PDB entry 9GUW | electron microscopy, 3.10 A resolution | chains A and L of the 30 polymer chains in the assembly

== Chain A ==
Molecule: 16S ribosomal RNA
From: Escherichia coli K-12
Sequence (1541 nucleotides; numbered 1 to 1541; the number before each row is that of its first residue):
     1 AAAUUGAAGAGUUUGAUCAUGGCUCAGAUUGAACGCUGGCGGCAGGCCUA
    51 ACACAUGCAAGUCGAACGGUAACAGGAAGAAGCUUGCUUCUUUGCUGACG
   101 AGUGGCGGACGGGUGAGUAAUGUCUGGGAAACUGCCUGAUGGAGGGGGAU
   151 AACUACUGGAAACGGUAGCUAAUACCGCAUAACGUCGCAAGACCAAAGAG
   201 GGGUACCUUCGGGCCUCUUGCCAUCGGAUGUGCCCAGAUGGGAUUAGCUA
   251 GUAGGUGGGGUAACGGCUCACCUAGGCGACGAUCCCUAGCUGGUCUGAGA
   301 GGAUGACCAGCCACACUGGAACUGAGACACGGUCCAGACUCCUACGGGAG
   351 GCAGCAGUGGGGAAUAUUGCACAAUGGGCGCAAGCCUGAUGCAGCCAUGC
   401 CGCGUGUAUGAAGAAGGCCUUCGGGUUGUAAAGUACUUUCAGCGGGGAGG
   451 AAGGGAGUAAAGUUAAUACCUUUGCUCAUUGACGUUACCCGCAGAAGAAG
   501 CACCGGCUAACUCCGUGCCAGCAGCCXCGGUAAUACGGAGGGUGCAAGCG
   551 UUAAUCGGAAUUACUGGGCGUAAAGCGCACGCAGGCGGUUUGUUAAGUCA
   601 GAUGUGAAAUCCCCGGGCUCAACCUGGGAACUGCAUCUGAUACUGGCAAG
   651 CUUGAGUCUCGUAGAGGGGGGUAGAAUUCCAGGUGUAGCGGUGAAAUGCG
   701 UAGAGAUCUGGAGGAAUACCGGUGGCGAAGGCGGCCCCCUGGACGAAGAC
   751 UGACGCUCAGGUGCGAAAGCGUGGGGAGCAAACAGGAUUAGAUACCCUGG
   801 UAGUCCACGCCGUAAACGAUGUCGACUUGGAGGUUGUGCCCUUGAGGCGU
   851 GGCUUCCGGAGCUAACGCGUUAAGUCGACCGCCUGGGGAGUACGGCCGCA
   901 AGGUUAAAACUCAAAUGAAUUGACGGGGGCCCGCACAAGCGGUGGAGCAU
   951 GUGGUUUAAUUCGAUGXAACGCGAAGAACCUUACCUGGUCUUGACAUCCA
  1001 CGGAAGUUUUCAGAGAUGAGAAUGUGCCUUCGGGAACCGUGAGACAGGUG
  1051 CUGCAUGGCUGUCGUCAGCUCGUGUUGUGAAAUGUUGGGUUAAGUCCCGC
  1101 AACGAGCGCAACCCUUAUCCUUUGUUGCCAGCGGUCCGGCCGGGAACUCA
  1151 AAGGAGACUGCCAGUGAUAAACUGGAGGAAGGUGGGGAUGACGUCAAGUC
  1201 AUCAUGGCCCUUACGACCAGGGCUACACACGUGCUACAAUGGCGCAUACA
  1251 AAGAGAAGCGACCUCGCGAGAGCAAGCGGACCUCAUAAAGUGCGUCGUAG
  1301 UCCGGAUUGGAGUCUGCAACUCGACUCCAUGAAGUCGGAAUCGCUAGUAA
  1351 UCGUGGAUCAGAAUGCCACGGUGAAUACGUUCCCGGGCCUUGUACACACC
  1401 GCCCGUXACACCAUGGGAGUGGGUUGCAAAAGAAGUAGGUAGCUUAACCU
  1451 UCGGGAGGGCGCUUACCACUUUGUGAUUCAUGACUGGGGUGAAGUCGUAA
  1501 CAAGGUAACCGUAGGGGAACCUGCGGUUGGAUCACCUCCUU
Not modelled in the structure: 1401-1407, 1495-1501, 1541
Modified positions: PSU (pseudouridine-5'-monophosphate) at position 516, G7M (N7-methyl-guanosine-5'-monophosphate) at position 527, 2MG (2N-methylguanosine-5'-monophosphate) at position 966, 5MC (5-methylcytidine-5'-monophosphate) at position 967, 2MG (2N-methylguanosine-5'-monophosphate) at position 1207, 4OC (4n,o2'-methylcytidine-5'-monophosphate) at position 1402, 5MC (5-methylcytidine-5'-monophosphate) at position 1407, UR3 (3-methyluridine-5'-monophoshate) at position 1498, 2MG (2N-methylguanosine-5'-monophosphate) at position 1516, MA6 (6N-dimethyladenosine-5'-monophoshate) at position 1518, MA6 (6N-dimethyladenosine-5'-monophoshate) at position 1519
Metal / ion sites: Mg2+ site 1 near G21 (its only coordinating residue here); Mg2+ site 2: G46, C47; Mg2+ site 3 near A53 (its only coordinating residue here); Mg2+ site 4: A59, U387; Mg2+ site 5 near G100 (its only coordinating residue here); Mg2+ site 6: A109, G331; Mg2+ site 7 near G111 (its only coordinating residue here); Mg2+ site 8: A116, G117, G289; Mg2+ site 9 near G145 (its only coordinating residue here); Mg2+ site 10 near A171 (its only coordinating residue here); Mg2+ site 11: U180, A195; Mg2+ site 12 near A197 (its only coordinating residue here); 62 more Mg2+ sites not listed

== Chain L ==
Molecule: 30S ribosomal protein S11
From: Escherichia coli K-12
Reference sequence: P0A7R9 (RS11_ECOLI); residues 1-129 here = UniProt positions 1-129
Chain sequence (129 residues; row label = number of the first residue in the row):
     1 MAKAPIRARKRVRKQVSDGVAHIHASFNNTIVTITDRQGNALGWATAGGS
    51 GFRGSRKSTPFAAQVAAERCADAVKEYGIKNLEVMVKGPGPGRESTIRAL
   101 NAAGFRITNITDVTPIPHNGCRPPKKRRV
Not modelled in the structure: 1-12

== How chain A and chain L interact ==
Contacting residue pairs (65; chain A residue first):
  A675(A) - Ile116(L)  hydrogen bond to the sugar
  A675(A) - His118(L)  hydrogen bond to the base
  A676(A) - Pro115(L)  sugar contact
  A676(A) - Pro117(L)  sugar contact
  A676(A) - Cys121(L)  base contact
  G683(A) - Gly39(L)  hydrogen bond to the base
  G683(A) - Asn40(L)  base contact
  U684(A) - Asn40(L)  hydrogen bond to the sugar
  U684(A) - Ala41(L)  hydrogen bond to the sugar
  G685(A) - Ala41(L)  sugar contact
  G685(A) - Trp44(L)  hydrogen bond to the sugar
  U686(A) - Trp44(L)  base contact
  A687(A) - Trp44(L)  sugar contact
  G688(A) - Thr46(L)  phosphate contact
  G688(A) - Gly49(L)  phosphate contact
  G688(A) - Arg53(L)  sugar contact
  C689(A) - Asn29(L)  hydrogen bond to the phosphate
  C689(A) - Thr46(L)  hydrogen bond to the phosphate
  C689(A) - Gly48(L)  phosphate contact
  C689(A) - Gly49(L)  hydrogen bond to the phosphate
  C689(A) - Arg53(L)  salt bridge to the phosphate
  G690(A) - Ser26(L)  phosphate contact
  G690(A) - Asn29(L)  hydrogen bond to the phosphate
  G691(A) - Asn28(L)  hydrogen bond to the phosphate
  G691(A) - Lys57(L)  base contact
  U692(A) - Asn28(L)  hydrogen bond to the phosphate
  U692(A) - Lys57(L)  base contact
  A694(A) - Gly54(L)  phosphate contact
  A694(A) - Ser55(L)  phosphate contact
  A695(A) - Arg53(L)  phosphate contact
  A695(A) - Gly54(L)  hydrogen bond to the phosphate
  A704(A) - Trp44(L)  base contact
  G705(A) - Ile31(L)  base contact
  G705(A) - Thr33(L)  base contact
  G705(A) - Trp44(L)  base contact
  A706(A) - Ile31(L)  sugar contact
  A706(A) - Thr33(L)  sugar contact
  U707(A) - His22(L)  phosphate contact
  U707(A) - Gly39(L)  hydrogen bond to the sugar
  U707(A) - Lys87(L)  salt bridge to the phosphate
  C708(A) - Gln38(L)  sugar contact
  C708(A) - Gly39(L)  sugar contact
  G714(A) - Cys121(L)  hydrogen bond to the base
  A716(A) - His118(L)  base contact
  A716(A) - Asn119(L)  hydrogen bond to the sugar
  A716(A) - Gly120(L)  hydrogen bond to the base
  U717(A) - Asn119(L)  sugar contact
  A718(A) - Pro117(L)  sugar contact
  A718(A) - His118(L)  stacking on the base
  A718(A) - Asn119(L)  sugar contact
  G778(A) - Arg122(L)  hydrogen bond to the sugar
  C779(A) - Arg122(L)  sugar contact
  C779(A) - Pro124(L)  phosphate contact
  A780(A) - Pro124(L)  phosphate contact
  A780(A) - Lys125(L)  phosphate contact
  A781(A) - Lys125(L)  salt bridge to the phosphate
  C795(A) - Arg128(L)  salt bridge to the phosphate
  C796(A) - Arg128(L)  salt bridge to the phosphate
  G1505(A) - Val129(L)  phosphate contact
  U1506(A) - Val129(L)  phosphate contact
  U1522(A) - Lys125(L)  phosphate contact
  U1522(A) - Arg128(L)  salt bridge to the phosphate
  G1523(A) - Lys125(L)  salt bridge to the phosphate
  C1524(A) - Arg122(L)  salt bridge to the phosphate
  G1525(A) - Arg122(L)  salt bridge to the phosphate
Interface residues without a listed pair, chain A (40 interface residues in all): G674, U677, A715, A777, C1521
Interface residues without a listed pair, chain L (35 interface residues in all): His24, Thr35, Leu42, Pro123

== Overview ==
40 residues of chain A face 35 of chain L across their interface; the contacts include 18 hydrogen bonds, 9
salt bridges and 1 aromatic stacking contact. Polar pairs include A675(A)-His118(L), G683(A)-Gly39(L) and
G714(A)-Cys121(L). G46(A) and C47(A) form the Mg2+ site 2.
Chain A is 16S ribosomal RNA and chain L is 30S ribosomal protein S11, both from Escherichia coli K-12; the
structure, 30S-TEC (TEC in expressome position) Inactive state 2, was determined by electron microscopy,
deposited together with 9GUP, 9GUQ, 9GUR, 9GUS, 9GUT, 9GUU, 9GUV and 9GUX.
